Entry 2YDV (X-ray diffraction, 2.60 A resolution); this record covers chain A.

Chain A:
Name: Adenosine receptor A2A
Organism: Homo sapiens
Reference sequence: P29274 (AA2AR_HUMAN); numbering as in UniProt (aligned over 1-317)
Sequence (325 residues; row label = number of the first residue in the row):
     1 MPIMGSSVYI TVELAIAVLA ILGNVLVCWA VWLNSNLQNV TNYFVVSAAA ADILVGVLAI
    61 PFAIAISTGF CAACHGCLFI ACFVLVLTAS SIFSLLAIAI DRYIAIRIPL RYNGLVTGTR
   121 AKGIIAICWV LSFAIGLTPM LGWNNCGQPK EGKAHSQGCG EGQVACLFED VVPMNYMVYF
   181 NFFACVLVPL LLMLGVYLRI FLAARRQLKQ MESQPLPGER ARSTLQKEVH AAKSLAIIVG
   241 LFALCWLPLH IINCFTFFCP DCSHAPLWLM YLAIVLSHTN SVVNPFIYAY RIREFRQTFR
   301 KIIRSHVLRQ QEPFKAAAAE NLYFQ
Not modelled in the structure: 1-2, 215-222
Differences from the reference sequence: engineered mutation Ala48 (Leu in P29274), Leu54 (Ala in P29274), Ala65 (Thr in P29274), Ala89 (Gln in P29274), Ala154 (Asn in P29274); expression tag (318-325)
Disulfides: Cys71-Cys159, Cys74-Cys146, Cys77-Cys166, Cys259-Cys262
Ligand contacts: N-ethyl-5'-carboxamido adenosine (NEC): Ala63, Val84, Leu85, Thr88, Ala89, Ile92, Phe168, Glu169, Met177, Asn181, Cys185, Trp246, Leu249, His250, Asn253, Met270, Ile274, Ser277, His278
UniProt features mapped onto this chain:
  - binding site (adenosine): Glu169, Asn253, Ser277, His278
Reported in the primary citation:
  - binding site for N-ethyl-5'-carboxamido adenosine: Phe168, Glu169, Asn253, Ser277, His278
  - conformationally variable residues: Val84, Cys185, His250
  - mutagenesis - L48A, A54L, T65A, Q89A: increased stability (citing earlier work)

Overview:
Chain A binds N-ethyl-5'-carboxamido adenosine. Curated annotation (UniProt) lists 4 adenosine-binding
residues. The paper reports a binding site for N-ethyl-5'-carboxamido adenosine at Phe168, Glu169 and Asn253
among others; L48A, A54L and T65A, among others, increase stability.
Chain A is Adenosine receptor A2A (Homo sapiens); the structure, Thermostabilised HUMAN A2a Receptor with NECA
bound, was determined by X-ray diffraction (same publication as 2YDO).
